6AH3 - chains J and T of the 12 polymer chains in the assembly; structure by electron microscopy, 3.48 A resolution.

Chain J:
Molecule: Ribonuclease P/MRP protein subunit RPP1
Source organism: Saccharomyces cerevisiae (strain ATCC 204508 / S288c)
Notes: EC 3.1.26.5
Reference sequence: P38786 (RPP1_YEAST); residues 1-293 here = UniProt positions 1-293
Chain sequence (293 residues; numbered 1 to 293; the number before each row is that of its first residue):
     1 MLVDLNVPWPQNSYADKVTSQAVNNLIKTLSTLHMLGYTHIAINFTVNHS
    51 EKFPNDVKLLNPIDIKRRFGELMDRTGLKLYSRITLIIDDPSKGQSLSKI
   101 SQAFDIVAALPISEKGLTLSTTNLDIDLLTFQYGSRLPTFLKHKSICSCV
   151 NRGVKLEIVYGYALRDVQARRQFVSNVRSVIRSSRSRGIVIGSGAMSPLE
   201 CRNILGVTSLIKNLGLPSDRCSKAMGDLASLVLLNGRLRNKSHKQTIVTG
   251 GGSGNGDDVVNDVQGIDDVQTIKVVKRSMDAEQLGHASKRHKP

Chain T:
Molecule: pre-tRNA
Source organism: Saccharomyces cerevisiae S288c
Sequence (80 nucleotides; row label = number of the first residue in the row; numbers below 1 keep their minus sign (A-3 is residue -3)):
    -3 AGAAGCGGAUUUAGCUCAGUUGGGAGAGCGCCAGACUGAAGAUCUGGAGG
    47 UCCUGUGUUCGAUCCACAGAAUUCGCAUUU
Bound ions: Mg2+ site 1: A0, G1 (shared with 3 residues of chain A); Mg2+ site 2: G1 (shared with 3 residues of chain A)

Interface between chain J and chain T:
Residue-residue contacts (23; chain J residue first):
  Lys52(J) - C28(T)  phosphate contact
  Pro91(J) - C11(T)  hydrogen bond to the sugar
  Ser92(J) - G10(T)  base contact
  Lys93(J) - G26(T)  hydrogen bond to the phosphate
  Lys93(J) - C27(T)  salt bridge to the phosphate
  Gly94(J) - G10(T)  sugar contact
  Gln95(J) - G10(T)  sugar contact
  Ser98(J) - G46(T)  phosphate contact
  Thr118(J) - U69(T)  phosphate contact
  Leu119(J) - C11(T)  phosphate contact
  Asn123(J) - U8(T)  hydrogen bond to the phosphate
  Asn123(J) - U47(T)  base contact
  Asp125(J) - U47(T)  base contact
  Thr139(J) - A-3(T)  phosphate contact
  Phe140(J) - A-3(T)  stacking on the base
  Lys142(J) - A-3(T)  salt bridge to the phosphate
  Lys144(J) - A0(T)  salt bridge to the phosphate
  Lys144(J) - A67(T)  phosphate contact
  Ser145(J) - U68(T)  hydrogen bond to the phosphate
  Ser148(J) - A66(T)  sugar contact
  Ser148(J) - A67(T)  sugar contact
  Arg182(J) - A-3(T)  base contact
  Lys244(J) - U47(T)  hydrogen bond to the sugar
Also at the interface, not in a pair above, chain J (22 interface residues in all): His49, Asn55, Arg239
Also at the interface, not in a pair above, chain T (15 interface residues in all): G45

In short:
Chain J and chain T form an interface of 22 and 15 residues respectively; the contacts include 5 hydrogen
bonds, 3 salt bridges and 1 aromatic stacking contact. Polar contacts include Pro91(J)-C11(T),
Lys244(J)-U47(T) and Lys93(J)-G26(T). A0(T) and G1(T) form the Mg2+ site 1.
Here chain J is Ribonuclease P/MRP protein subunit RPP1 (Saccharomyces cerevisiae (strain ATCC 204508 /
S288c)) and chain T is pre-tRNA (Saccharomyces cerevisiae S288c). Entry 6AH3 (Cryo-EM structure of yeast
Ribonuclease P with pre-tRNA substrate) was determined by electron microscopy together with 6AGB from the same
study.
